Entry 7CXN (electron microscopy, 3.84 A resolution); this record covers chains B and F of the 9 polymer chains in the assembly.

== Chain B ==
Protein: Non-structural protein 8
From: Severe acute respiratory syndrome coronavirus 2
UniProt: P0DTD1 (R1AB_SARS2); residues 1-198 here correspond to UniProt positions 3943-4140 (UniProt number = residue number + 3942)
Amino-acid sequence (198 residues; row label = number of the first residue in the row):
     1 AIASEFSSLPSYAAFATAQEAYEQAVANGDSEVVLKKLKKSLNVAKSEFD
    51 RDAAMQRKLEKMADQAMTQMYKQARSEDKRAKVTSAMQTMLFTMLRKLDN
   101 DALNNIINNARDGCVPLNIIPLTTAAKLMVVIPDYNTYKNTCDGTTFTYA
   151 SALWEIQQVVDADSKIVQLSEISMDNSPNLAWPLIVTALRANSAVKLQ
Unresolved in the structure: 1-5, 193-198
Swiss-Prot annotation at these positions:
  - site: Gln198 (Cleavage)

== Chain F ==
Protein: Helicase
From: Severe acute respiratory syndrome coronavirus 2
Notes: EC 3.6.4.12, 3.6.4.13
UniProt: P0DTD1 (R1AB_SARS2); residues 1-601 here correspond to UniProt positions 5325-5925 (UniProt number = residue number + 5324)
Amino-acid sequence (601 residues; numbered 1 to 601; the number before each row is that of its first residue):
     1 AVGACVLCNSQTSLRCGACIRRPFLCCKCCYDHVISTSHKLVLSVNPYVC
    51 NAPGCDVTDVTQLYLGGMSYYCKSHKPPISFPLCANGQVFGLYKNTCVGS
   101 DNVTDFNAIATCDWTNAGDYILANTCTERLKLFAAETLKATEETFKLSYG
   151 IATVREVLSDRELHLSWEVGKPRPPLNRNYVFTGYRVTKNSKVQIGEYTF
   201 EKGDYGDAVVYRGTTTYKLNVGDYFVLTSHTVMPLSAPTLVPQEHYVRIT
   251 GLYPTLNISDEFSSNVANYQKVGMQKYSTLQGPPGTGKSHFAIGLALYYP
   301 SARIVYTACSHAAVDALCEKALKYLPIDKCSRIIPARARVECFDKFKVNS
   351 TLEQYVFCTVNALPETTADIVVFDEISMATNYDLSVVNARLRAKHYVYIG
   401 DPAQLPAPRTLLTKGTLEPEYFNSVCRLMKTIGPDMFLGTCRRCPAEIVD
   451 TVSALVYDNKLKAHKDKSAQCFKMFYKGVITHDVSSAINRPQIGVVREFL
   501 TRNPAWRKAVFISPYNSQNAVASKILGLPTQTVDSSQGSEYDYVIFTQTT
   551 ETAHSCNVNRFNVAITRAKVGILCIMSDRDLYDKLQFTSLEIPRRNVATL
   601 Q
Unresolved in the structure: 597-601
Metal / ion sites: Zn2+ site 1: Cys5, Cys8, Cys26, Cys29; Zn2+ site 2: Cys16, Cys19, His33, His39; Zn2+ site 3: Cys50, Cys55, Cys72, His75
Swiss-Prot annotation at these positions:
  - binding site (Zn(2+)): Cys5, Cys8, Cys16, Cys19, Cys26, Cys29, His33, His39, Cys50, Cys55, Cys72, His75
  - binding site (a ribonucleoside 5'-triphosphate): Gly282 to Ser289
  - site: Gln601 (Cleavage)
Reported in the primary citation:
  - mutagenesis - T216A: decreased catalytic activity (helicase activity)

== How chain B and chain F interact ==
Residue-residue contacts - 16 pairs, chain B then chain F:
  Lys58(B) with Ile79(F)
  Leu59(B) with Ile79(F), hydrophobic; Phe81(F), hydrophobic
  Met62(B) with Leu65(F), hydrophobic; Gly66(F); Gly67(F)
  Gln65(B) with Gly67(F)
  Met67(B) with Phe90(F), hydrophobic; Gly91(F); Lys94(F)
  Met70(B) with Phe90(F), hydrophobic; Leu92(F), hydrophobic
  Tyr71(B) with Leu92(F); Tyr93(F), hydrogen bond (side chain-backbone)
  Gln73(B) with Asn46(F), hydrogen bond
  Ala74(B) with Val45(F), hydrophobic
Also at the interface, not in a pair above, chain B (11 interface residues in all): Met55, Ala63
Also at the interface, not in a pair above, chain F (13 interface residues in all): Ser44

== Summary ==
Chain B and chain F form an interface of 11 and 13 residues respectively, with 2 hydrogen bonds. Polar
contacts include Tyr71(B)-Tyr93(F) and Gln73(B)-Asn46(F). From UniProt: 12 Zn2+-binding residues and 8
ribonucleoside 5'-triphosphate-binding residues on chain F. The paper reports that T216A of chain F reduces
catalytic activity (helicase activity).
Here chain B is Non-structural protein 8 and chain F is Helicase, both from Severe acute respiratory syndrome
coronavirus 2. Entry 7CXN (Architecture of a SARS-CoV-2 mini replication and transcription complex) was
determined by electron microscopy.
